5Z03 - chains A and B; structure by X-ray diffraction, 1.75 A resolution.

Chain A (and B):
Molecule: Murein tetrapeptide carboxypeptidase
Organism: Escherichia coli (strain K12)
Notes: EC 3.4.17.13; chain B of this document is another copy of the same molecule, construct and numbering; everything in this record applies to it too
Reference sequence: P76008 (LDCA_ECOLI); residue numbers follow UniProt; this construct covers 1-304
Amino-acid sequence (323 residues; row label = number of the first residue in the row; numbers below 1 keep their minus sign (Met-18 is residue -18)):
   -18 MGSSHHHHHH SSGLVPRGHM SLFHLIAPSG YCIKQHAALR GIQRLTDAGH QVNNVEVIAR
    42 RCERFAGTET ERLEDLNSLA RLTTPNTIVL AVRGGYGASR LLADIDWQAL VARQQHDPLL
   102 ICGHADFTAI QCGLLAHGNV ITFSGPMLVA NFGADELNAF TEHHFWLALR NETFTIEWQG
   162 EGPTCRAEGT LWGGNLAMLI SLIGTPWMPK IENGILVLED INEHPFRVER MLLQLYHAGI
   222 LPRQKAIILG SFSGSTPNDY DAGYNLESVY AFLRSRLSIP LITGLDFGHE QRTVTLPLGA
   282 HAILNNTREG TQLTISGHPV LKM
Unresolved in the structure: -18 to -1, 11-13, 41-48, 235-243 (chain B: -18 to -1, 12-15, 43-47, 234-245)
Differences from the reference sequence: expression tag (-18 to 0); engineered mutation Ala106 (Ser in P76008)
Curated features (UniProtKB/Swiss-Prot):
  - active site (Charge relay system): Glu200, His270
What the authors report for this chain:
  - self-association interface (contacts with another copy of this molecule); pairs are residue here / residue on that copy: Arg81-Glu210 (salt bridge)
  - conformationally variable residues (order/disorder transition): Tyr12 to Cys13, Cys43 to Gly48, Gly75, Gly76, Ile202, Gly235 to Ala243

Interface between chain A and chain B:
Contacting residue pairs (49; chain A residue first):
  Tyr77(A) - Phe207(B)  hydrophobic
  Tyr77(A) - Glu210(B)  hydrogen bond
  Tyr77(A) - Arg211(B)
  Tyr77(A) - Leu214(B)
  Ser80(A) - Arg211(B)
  Ser80(A) - Leu214(B)
  Arg81(A) - Glu210(B)  salt bridge
  Arg81(A) - Leu214(B)
  Arg81(A) - Ser249(B)
  Arg81(A) - Phe253(B)
  Ala84(A) - His218(B)
  Asp85(A) - Arg257(B)  salt bridge
  Ala178(A) - Arg211(B)
  Met179(A) - Arg211(B)
  Ile181(A) - Gln215(B)  hydrogen bond (backbone-side chain)
  Ser182(A) - Arg211(B)
  Ser182(A) - Gln215(B)
  Ile184(A) - Ile184(B)
  Ile184(A) - Gln215(B)  hydrogen bond (backbone-side chain)
  Gly185(A) - Ala219(B)
  Thr186(A) - His218(B)
  Pro187(A) - His218(B)
  Trp188(A) - His218(B)
  Asn203(A) - Arg208(B)
  Phe207(A) - Tyr77(B)  hydrophobic
  Arg208(A) - Asn203(B)
  Arg208(A) - Arg208(B)
  Glu210(A) - Tyr77(B)  hydrogen bond
  Glu210(A) - Arg81(B)  salt bridge
  Arg211(A) - Tyr77(B)
  Arg211(A) - Ser80(B)
  Arg211(A) - Ala178(B)
  Arg211(A) - Met179(B)
  Arg211(A) - Ser182(B)
  Leu214(A) - Tyr77(B)
  Leu214(A) - Ser80(B)
  Gln215(A) - Ile181(B)  hydrogen bond (side chain-backbone)
  Gln215(A) - Ser182(B)  hydrogen bond (side chain-backbone)
  Gln215(A) - Ile184(B)  hydrogen bond (side chain-backbone)
  His218(A) - Ala84(B)
  His218(A) - Gly185(B)
  His218(A) - Thr186(B)
  His218(A) - Trp188(B)
  Ala219(A) - Gly185(B)
  Gly244(A) - Arg42(B)
  Tyr245(A) - Tyr77(B)
  Tyr245(A) - Arg81(B)
  Ser249(A) - Arg81(B)
  Phe253(A) - Arg81(B)
Also at the interface, not in a pair above, chain A (30 interface residues in all): Glu50, Leu183, Glu204
Also at the interface, not in a pair above, chain B (29 interface residues in all): Leu183, Pro187, Glu204, Val250

Summary:
30 residues of chain A and 29 residues of chain B are in contact; the contacts include 7 hydrogen bonds and 3
salt bridges. Polar pairs include Arg81(A)-Glu210(B), Asp85(A)-Arg257(B) and Tyr77(A)-Glu210(B). From the
paper: conformational variability at Tyr12(A), Cys43(A) and Gly75(A) among others; a self-association
interface involving Arg81(A).
Chain A and chain B are both Murein tetrapeptide carboxypeptidase (Escherichia coli (strain K12)); the
structure, Mutant (S106A) Escherichia coli L,D-carboxypeptidase A (LdcA), was determined by X-ray diffraction
(same publication as 5Z01).
